9B7U - chains C and H of the 5 polymer chains in the assembly; structure by electron microscopy, 3.73 A resolution.

== Chain C ==
Protein: Capsid protein VP1
Organism: Adeno-associated virus
UniProt: Q6JC40 (Q6JC40_9VIRU); residue numbers follow UniProt; this construct covers 1-736
Sequence (736 residues; numbered 1 to 736; the number before each row is that of its first residue):
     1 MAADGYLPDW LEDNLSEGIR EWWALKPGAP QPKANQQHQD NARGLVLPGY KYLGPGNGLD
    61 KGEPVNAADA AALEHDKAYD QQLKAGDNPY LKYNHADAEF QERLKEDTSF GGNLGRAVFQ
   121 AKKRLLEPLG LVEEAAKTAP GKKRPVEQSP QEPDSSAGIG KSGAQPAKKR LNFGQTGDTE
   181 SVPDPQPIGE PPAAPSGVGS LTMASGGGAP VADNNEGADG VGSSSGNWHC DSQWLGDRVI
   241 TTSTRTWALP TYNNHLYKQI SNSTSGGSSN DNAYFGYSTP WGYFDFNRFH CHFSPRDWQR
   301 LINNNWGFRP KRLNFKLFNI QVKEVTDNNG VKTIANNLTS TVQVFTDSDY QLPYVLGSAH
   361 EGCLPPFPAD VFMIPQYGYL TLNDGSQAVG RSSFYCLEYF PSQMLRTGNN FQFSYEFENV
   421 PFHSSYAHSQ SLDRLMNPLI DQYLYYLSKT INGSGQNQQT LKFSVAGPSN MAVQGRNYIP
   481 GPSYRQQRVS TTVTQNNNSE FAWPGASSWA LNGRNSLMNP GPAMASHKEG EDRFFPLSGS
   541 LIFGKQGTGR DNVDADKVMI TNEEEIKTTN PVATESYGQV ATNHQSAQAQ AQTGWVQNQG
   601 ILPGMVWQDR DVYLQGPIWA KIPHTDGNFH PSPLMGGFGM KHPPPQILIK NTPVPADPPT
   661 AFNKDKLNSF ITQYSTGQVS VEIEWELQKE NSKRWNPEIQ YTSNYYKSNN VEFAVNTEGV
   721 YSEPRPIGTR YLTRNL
Not modelled in the structure: 1-218, 656-667

== Chain H ==
Protein: Fab3-4 heavy chain
Organism: Homo sapiens
Sequence (124 residues; each row starts with the number of its first residue):
    23 AVESGGGLVK PGGPLRLSCA ASGFSLSDNY MTWIRQAPGK GLEWVSYISS SGSFINYADS
    83 VKGRFTISRD NAKNSLYLQM NSLRAEDTAV YYCARVLSSG GLTTSWRALW YFDVWGRGTL
   143 VTVS
Disulfides: Cys41-Cys115

== Interface between chain C and chain H ==
Contacting residue pairs - 16 pairs, chain C then chain H:
  Ser499(C) - Phe76(H)
  Glu500(C) - Phe76(H)
  Phe501(C) - Phe76(H)  hydrophobic
  Pro504(C) - Ser75(H)
  Val580(C) - Ser127(H)
  Thr593(C) - Arg129(H)  hydrogen bond (backbone-side chain)
  Gly594(C) - Trp128(H)
  Gly594(C) - Arg129(H)
  Trp595(C) - Thr126(H)
  Trp595(C) - Ser127(H)
  Trp595(C) - Trp128(H)  hydrogen bond (backbone-backbone)
  Val596(C) - Thr126(H)
  Gln597(C) - Thr125(H)  hydrogen bond (backbone-backbone)
  Gln597(C) - Trp128(H)
  Asn598(C) - Thr125(H)
  Asn598(C) - Thr126(H)
Other interface residues (no listed pair), chain C (12 interface residues in all): Thr582

== Summary ==
The interface between chain C and chain H involves 12 residues on one side and 7 on the other; the contacts
include 3 hydrogen bonds. Among the polar pairs are Thr593(C)-Arg129(H), Trp595(C)-Trp128(H) and
Gln597(C)-Thr125(H).
Chain C is Capsid protein VP1 (Adeno-associated virus) and chain H is Fab3-4 heavy chain (Homo sapiens); the
structure, Fab3-4 in complex with the capsid of Adeno-associated virus type 9, was determined by electron
microscopy, deposited together with 9B6N, 9B6O, 9B6Q, 9B6R, 9B6S, 9B6T and 9 further entries.
